Entry 6MZU (electron microscopy, 3.40 A resolution); this record covers chains B and E of the 42 polymer chains in the assembly.

== Chain B (and E) ==
Name: Microcompartments protein
From: Haliangium ochraceum (strain DSM 14365 / JCM 11303 / SMP-2)
Notes: chain E of this document is another copy of the same molecule, construct and numbering; everything in this record applies to it too
Reference sequence: D0LID6 (D0LID6_HALO1); residue numbers follow UniProt; this construct covers 1-212
Amino-acid sequence (212 residues; numbered 1 to 212; the number before each row is that of its first residue):
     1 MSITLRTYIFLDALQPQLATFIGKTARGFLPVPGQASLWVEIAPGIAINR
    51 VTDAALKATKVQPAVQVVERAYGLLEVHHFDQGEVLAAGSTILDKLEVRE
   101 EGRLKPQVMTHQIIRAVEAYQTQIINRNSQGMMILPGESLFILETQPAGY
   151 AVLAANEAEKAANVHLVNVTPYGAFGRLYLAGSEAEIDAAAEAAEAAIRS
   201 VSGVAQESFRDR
Not modelled in the structure: 1-3, 206-212

== Interface between chain B and chain E ==
Pairs across the interface - 48 pairs, chain B then chain E:
  P16(B) - L135(E)
  Q17(B) - M133(E)
  Q17(B) - L135(E)
  T20(B) - N126(E)
  T20(B) - M133(E)
  T20(B) - I134(E)
  T20(B) - L135(E)
  T20(B) - P136(E)
  F21(B) - M133(E)
  G23(B) - Q123(E)
  G23(B) - R127(E)  hydrogen bond (backbone-side chain)
  K24(B) - N126(E)
  K24(B) - R127(E)
  K24(B) - S129(E)  hydrogen bond (side chain-backbone)
  A26(B) - R127(E)  hydrogen bond (backbone-side chain)
  L30(B) - Q123(E)
  L30(B) - R127(E)
  P31(B) - Q123(E)  hydrogen bond (backbone-side chain)
  V32(B) - A119(E)  hydrophobic
  V32(B) - Y120(E)  hydrophobic
  P33(B) - P136(E)  hydrophobic
  A119(B) - V32(E)  hydrophobic
  Q123(B) - A19(E)
  Q123(B) - G23(E)
  Q123(B) - L30(E)
  Q123(B) - P31(E)  hydrogen bond (side chain-backbone)
  N126(B) - T20(E)
  N126(B) - K24(E)
  R127(B) - G23(E)  hydrogen bond (side chain-backbone)
  R127(B) - K24(E)  hydrogen bond (side chain-backbone)
  R127(B) - A26(E)  hydrogen bond (side chain-backbone)
  R127(B) - L30(E)
  S129(B) - K24(E)  hydrogen bond (backbone-side chain)
  G131(B) - G131(E)
  G131(B) - M133(E)
  M132(B) - M133(E)
  M132(B) - H165(E)
  M133(B) - T20(E)
  M133(B) - G131(E)
  M133(B) - M132(E)
  M133(B) - L166(E)
  I134(B) - T20(E)
  L135(B) - P16(E)
  L135(B) - Q17(E)
  L135(B) - T20(E)
  P136(B) - P33(E)  hydrophobic
  H165(B) - M132(E)
  L166(B) - M133(E)
Also at the interface, not in a pair above, chain B (27 interface residues in all): A19, T25, Q130
Also at the interface, not in a pair above, chain E (29 interface residues in all): F21, T25, R27, Q130

== Overview ==
27 residues of chain B face 29 of chain E across their interface, with 9 hydrogen bonds. Among the polar pairs
are G23(B)-R127(E), K24(B)-S129(E) and A26(B)-R127(E).
Both chains are Microcompartments protein (Haliangium ochraceum (strain DSM 14365 / JCM 11303 / SMP-2)). Entry
6MZU (Cryo-EM structure of the HO BMC shell: BMC-TD focused structure, closed state) was determined by
electron microscopy together with 6MZV, 6MZX, 6MZY, 6N06, 6N07, 6N09, 6N0F and 6N0G from the same study.
